Entry 8FEF (electron microscopy, 2.71 A resolution); this record covers chains B and C of the 10 polymer chains in the assembly.

[Chain B]
Name: Virulence factor Mce family protein
From: Mycolicibacterium smegmatis MC2 155
UniProtKB: A0QNR3 (A0QNR3_MYCS2); numbering as in UniProt (aligned over 1-343)
Amino-acid sequence (343 residues; each row starts with the number of its first residue):
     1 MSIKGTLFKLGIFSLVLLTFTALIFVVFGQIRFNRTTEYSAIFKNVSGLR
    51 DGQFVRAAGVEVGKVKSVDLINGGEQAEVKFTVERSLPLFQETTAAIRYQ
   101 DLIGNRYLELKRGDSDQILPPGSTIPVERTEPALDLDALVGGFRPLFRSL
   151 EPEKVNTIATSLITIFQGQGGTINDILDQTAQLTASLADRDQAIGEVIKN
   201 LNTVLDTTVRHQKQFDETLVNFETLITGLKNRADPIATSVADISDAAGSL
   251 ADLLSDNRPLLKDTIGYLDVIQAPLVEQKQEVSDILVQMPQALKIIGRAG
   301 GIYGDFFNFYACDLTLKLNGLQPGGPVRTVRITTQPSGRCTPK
Not modelled in the structure: 1, 320-326
Disulfide bonds: Cys312-Cys340

[Chain C]
Name: MCE-family protein MCE1c
From: Mycolicibacterium smegmatis MC2 155
UniProtKB: I7G2J2 (I7G2J2_MYCS2); residue numbers follow UniProt; this construct covers 1-524
Amino-acid sequence (524 residues; numbered 1 to 524; the number before each row is that of its first residue):
     1 MRTLQGSDRFRKGLMGVIVVALIIGVGSTLTSVPMLFAVPTYYGQFADTG
    51 GLNIGDKVRIAGMDVGNVKSMEIDGDKVVIGYTLGGRTIGTESRAAIRTD
   101 TILGRKNIEIEPRGSETLKPRGVLPVGQTSAPYQIYDAFLDVTRNAAGWD
   151 TQAVRQSLNVLSETVDQTSPHLSAALDGVARFSETIGKRDEDVKKLLASA
   201 NKVATVLGDRSTQVNQLLVNAQTLLAAVNERGRSVSLLLERVSSVSRQVE
   251 GFVDENPNLNHVLEQLRTVSDVLNERKQDLADILTVAGKFITSLAEALAS
   301 GPYFKVMLVNLIPPTILQPFVDAAFKKRGIDPEEFWRNAGLPAFRFPDPN
   351 GERHENGAPPAAPTPLEGTPEHPGPAVPPGSPCSYTPPADGIPSPGNPLP
   401 CAHLSQGPYGPVPGGYPPPNVATSAPNPDGIAHSPGVPSAAIPGQMPPEQ
   451 PGAPVEIAPGPPGARTVPVSPIPGAPDFTPGIAPPPPAITGPPPPPGPGP
   501 QLAPVGEAPLPGNPPFLPPGSQSR
Not modelled in the structure: 311-524

[Interface between chain B and chain C]
Contacting residue pairs - 195 pairs, chain B then chain C:
  Lys44(B) - Ala61(C)
  Asn45(B) - Ala61(C)
  Asn45(B) - Gly62(C)
  Val46(B) - Ala61(C)  hydrogen bond (backbone-backbone)
  Val46(B) - Gly62(C)
  Val46(B) - Met63(C)
  Ser47(B) - Gly62(C)
  Gly48(B) - Arg59(C)
  Gly48(B) - Gly62(C)  hydrogen bond (backbone-backbone)
  Val68(B) - Met63(C)
  Leu70(B) - Ile60(C)  hydrophobic
  Leu70(B) - Ala61(C)  hydrophobic
  Leu70(B) - Met63(C)  hydrophobic
  Gly73(B) - Pro112(C)
  Gly74(B) - Ile60(C)
  Gly74(B) - Ala61(C)
  Glu75(B) - Pro112(C)
  Leu102(B) - Thr101(C)
  Leu102(B) - Ile102(C)  hydrophobic
  Ile103(B) - Thr101(C)
  Gly104(B) - Thr101(C)
  Asp135(B) - Arg98(C)  salt bridge
  Leu136(B) - Thr101(C)
  Leu136(B) - Ile102(C)
  Asp137(B) - Arg98(C)
  Asp137(B) - Thr99(C)  hydrogen bond (side chain-backbone)
  Asp137(B) - Pro132(C)
  Val140(B) - Tyr133(C)
  Arg144(B) - Tyr133(C)
  Phe147(B) - Ala138(C)
  Phe147(B) - Asp141(C)
  Phe147(B) - Val142(C)  hydrophobic
  Phe147(B) - Asn145(C)  hydrogen bond (backbone-side chain)
  Leu150(B) - Asn145(C)
  Leu150(B) - Trp149(C)  hydrogen bond (backbone-side chain)
  Pro152(B) - Asn145(C)
  Pro152(B) - Gly148(C)
  Pro152(B) - Trp149(C)
  Val155(B) - Trp149(C)
  Val155(B) - Val154(C)  hydrophobic
  Asn156(B) - Gly148(C)  hydrogen bond (side chain-backbone)
  Asn156(B) - Trp149(C)
  Asn156(B) - Asp150(C)  hydrogen bond (side chain-backbone)
  Ala159(B) - Ala153(C)
  Ala159(B) - Ser157(C)  hydrogen bond (backbone-side chain)
  Leu162(B) - Leu161(C)  hydrophobic
  Ile163(B) - Ala153(C)
  Ile163(B) - Gln156(C)
  Ile163(B) - Ser157(C)
  Phe166(B) - Val160(C)  hydrophobic
  Phe166(B) - Thr164(C)
  Gln167(B) - Val160(C)
  Gly170(B) - Gln167(C)
  Gly170(B) - Thr168(C)
  Ile173(B) - Thr168(C)
  Asn174(B) - Gln167(C)  hydrogen bond (side chain-backbone)
  Asn174(B) - Thr168(C)
  Asn174(B) - His171(C)  hydrogen bond
  Leu177(B) - Thr168(C)
  Leu177(B) - His171(C)
  Leu177(B) - Leu172(C)  hydrophobic
  Leu177(B) - Ala175(C)
  Asp178(B) - His171(C)
  Ala181(B) - Ala174(C)
  Ala181(B) - Ala175(C)
  Thr184(B) - Gly178(C)
  Thr184(B) - Val179(C)
  Thr184(B) - Phe182(C)
  Leu187(B) - Phe182(C)  hydrophobic
  Ala188(B) - Arg181(C)
  Ala188(B) - Phe182(C)
  Asp189(B) - Arg181(C)  salt bridge
  Asp191(B) - Thr185(C)
  Asp191(B) - Lys188(C)  salt bridge
  Asp191(B) - Arg189(C)  salt bridge
  Ile194(B) - Thr185(C)
  Gly195(B) - Arg189(C)
  Ile198(B) - Arg189(C)
  Ile198(B) - Asp192(C)
  Ile198(B) - Val193(C)  hydrophobic
  Leu201(B) - Leu196(C)  hydrophobic
  Asn202(B) - Asp192(C)  hydrogen bond (side chain-backbone)
  Asn202(B) - Lys195(C)
  Asn202(B) - Leu196(C)  hydrogen bond (side chain-backbone)
  Asn202(B) - Ser199(C)
  Leu205(B) - Leu196(C)  hydrophobic
  Leu205(B) - Ser199(C)
  Leu205(B) - Ala200(C)
  Leu205(B) - Val203(C)  hydrophobic
  Val209(B) - Ser199(C)
  Val209(B) - Lys202(C)
  Val209(B) - Val203(C)  hydrophobic
  Gln212(B) - Lys202(C)
  Gln212(B) - Val206(C)
  Phe215(B) - Val206(C)  hydrophobic
  Asp216(B) - Val206(C)
  Asp216(B) - Arg210(C)  salt bridge
  Leu219(B) - Arg210(C)
  Val220(B) - Arg210(C)
  Glu223(B) - Gln213(C)
  Glu223(B) - Gln216(C)
  Glu223(B) - Leu217(C)
  Ile226(B) - Leu217(C)
  Ile226(B) - Asn220(C)
  Ile226(B) - Ala221(C)
  Thr227(B) - Asn220(C)  hydrogen bond
  Leu229(B) - Leu224(C)  hydrophobic
  Lys230(B) - Asn220(C)
  Lys230(B) - Thr223(C)
  Ala233(B) - Leu224(C)  hydrophobic
  Ala233(B) - Ala227(C)  hydrophobic
  Asp234(B) - Glu230(C)
  Ala237(B) - Ala227(C)
  Ala237(B) - Val228(C)  hydrophobic
  Val240(B) - Val235(C)  hydrophobic
  Ala241(B) - Arg231(C)
  Ala241(B) - Ser234(C)
  Asp242(B) - Arg231(C)  salt bridge
  Ser244(B) - Ser234(C)  hydrogen bond (side chain-backbone)
  Ser244(B) - Leu237(C)
  Ser244(B) - Leu238(C)
  Ser244(B) - Arg241(C)  hydrogen bond (backbone-side chain)
  Asp245(B) - Ser234(C)
  Asp245(B) - Arg241(C)  salt bridge
  Ala247(B) - Arg241(C)
  Ala247(B) - Val245(C)
  Gly248(B) - Arg241(C)
  Leu250(B) - Val245(C)  hydrophobic
  Ala251(B) - Gln248(C)
  Leu254(B) - Gln248(C)
  Leu254(B) - Val249(C)  hydrophobic
  Ser255(B) - Gln248(C)
  Arg258(B) - Gln248(C)  hydrogen bond
  Arg258(B) - Gly251(C)
  Arg258(B) - Phe252(C)
  Arg258(B) - Glu255(C)  salt bridge
  Leu261(B) - Phe252(C)  hydrophobic
  Lys262(B) - Asn256(C)
  Ile265(B) - Asn256(C)
  Ile265(B) - Asn258(C)
  Ile265(B) - Leu259(C)  hydrophobic
  Ile265(B) - Val262(C)  hydrophobic
  Asp269(B) - Asn258(C)
  Asp269(B) - His261(C)  salt bridge
  Asp269(B) - Val262(C)
  Asp269(B) - Gln265(C)  hydrogen bond
  Gln272(B) - Val262(C)
  Gln272(B) - Gln265(C)  hydrogen bond
  Gln272(B) - Leu266(C)
  Leu275(B) - Val269(C)  hydrophobic
  Val276(B) - Gln265(C)
  Val276(B) - Thr268(C)
  Val276(B) - Val269(C)  hydrophobic
  Lys279(B) - Thr268(C)
  Ser283(B) - Val272(C)
  Ser283(B) - Arg276(C)
  Leu286(B) - Leu273(C)  hydrophobic
  Leu286(B) - Arg276(C)
  Leu286(B) - Asp279(C)
  Leu286(B) - Leu280(C)  hydrophobic
  Val287(B) - Arg276(C)
  Val287(B) - Asp279(C)
  Met289(B) - Ile283(C)  hydrophobic
  Pro290(B) - Asp279(C)
  Pro290(B) - Ile283(C)  hydrophobic
  Leu293(B) - Ile283(C)  hydrophobic
  Leu293(B) - Val286(C)  hydrophobic
  Leu293(B) - Ala287(C)  hydrophobic
  Leu293(B) - Phe290(C)
  Lys294(B) - Val286(C)
  Ile296(B) - Phe290(C)  hydrophobic
  Ile296(B) - Leu294(C)
  Gly297(B) - Phe290(C)
  Gly297(B) - Leu294(C)
  Gly300(B) - Leu294(C)
  Gly301(B) - Ser293(C)  hydrogen bond (backbone-side chain)
  Gly301(B) - Leu294(C)
  Asp305(B) - Glu296(C)
  Asp305(B) - Ala297(C)  hydrogen bond (side chain-backbone)
  Asp305(B) - Ser300(C)  hydrogen bond
  Asp305(B) - Lys305(C)
  Phe306(B) - Lys305(C)
  Phe306(B) - Met307(C)  hydrophobic
  Phe307(B) - Leu294(C)
  Phe307(B) - Ala297(C)  hydrophobic
  Phe307(B) - Phe304(C)  hydrophobic
  Phe307(B) - Lys305(C)  hydrogen bond (backbone-backbone)
  Phe307(B) - Val306(C)
  Phe307(B) - Met307(C)  hydrogen bond (backbone-backbone)
  Phe309(B) - Val306(C)  hydrophobic
  Phe309(B) - Met307(C)  hydrogen bond (backbone-backbone)
  Phe309(B) - Leu308(C)  hydrophobic
  Phe309(B) - Val309(C)
  Tyr310(B) - Asn310(C)
  Ala311(B) - Asn310(C)  hydrogen bond (backbone-side chain)
Interface residues without a listed pair, chain B (116 interface residues in all): Leu49, Arg50, Asp69, Gln76, Ala77, Arg106, Gly141, Glu151, Thr160, Thr180, Ala185, Thr208, Phe222, Thr238, Ile243, Leu268, Ala273, Ile302, Asn308, Cys312
Interface residues without a listed pair, chain C (114 interface residues in all): Asp64, Arg87, Asp100, Leu103, Glu109, Gln134, Ile135, Leu207, Val214, Val242, Ser244, Asp282, Leu298

[In short]
Chain B and chain C form an interface of 116 and 114 residues respectively; the contacts include 25 hydrogen
bonds and 9 salt bridges. Polar contacts include Asp135(B)-Arg98(C), Asp189(B)-Arg181(C) and
Asp191(B)-Lys188(C).
Here chain B is Virulence factor Mce family protein and chain C is MCE-family protein MCE1c, both from
Mycolicibacterium smegmatis MC2 155. Entry 8FEF (Structure of Mce1 transporter from Mycobacterium smegmatis
(Map0)) was determined by electron microscopy together with 8FED and 8FEE from the same study.
